Entry 1DFB (X-ray diffraction, 2.70 A resolution); this record covers chains L and H.

== Chain L ==
Protein: IGG1-kappa 3D6 fab (light chain)
From: Homo sapiens
Notes: antibody fragment or engineered binder
Sequence (212 residues; each row starts with the number of its first residue):
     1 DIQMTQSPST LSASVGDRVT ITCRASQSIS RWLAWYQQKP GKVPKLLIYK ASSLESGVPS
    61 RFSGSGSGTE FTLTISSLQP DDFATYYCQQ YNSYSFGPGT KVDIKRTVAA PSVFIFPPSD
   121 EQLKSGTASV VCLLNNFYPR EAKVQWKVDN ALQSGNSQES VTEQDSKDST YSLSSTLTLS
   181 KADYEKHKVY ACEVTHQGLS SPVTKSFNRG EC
Cystine bridges: C23-C88, C132-C192
Differences from the reference sequence: conflict R31 (Pro in 468243), A34 (Pro in 468243), V43 (Ala in 468243), S76 (Thr in 468243), Y87 (Phe in 468243), Q90 (His in 468243), S93 (Pro94 in 468243), Y94 (Trp95 in 468243), S95 (Thr96 in 468243), P98 (Gln99 in 468243), D103 (Glu104 in 468243)

== Chain H ==
Protein: IGG1-kappa 3D6 fab (heavy chain)
From: Homo sapiens
Reference sequence: P01857 (GC1_HUMAN); residues 127-229 here correspond to UniProt positions 1-103 (UniProt number = residue number - 126)
Sequence (229 residues; row label = number of the first residue in the row):
     1 EVQLVESGGG LVQPGRSLRL SCAASGFTFN DYAMHWVRQA PGKGLEWVSG ISWDSSSIGY
    61 ADSVKGRFTI SRDNAKNSLY LQMNSLRAED MALYYCVKGR DYYDSGGYFT VAFDIWGQGT
   121 MVTVSSASTK GPSVFPLAPS SKSTSGGTAA LGCLVKDYFP EPVTVSWNSG ALTSGVHTFP
   181 AVLQSSGLYS LSSVVTVPSS SLGTQTYICN VNHKPSNTKV DKKVEPKSC
Cystine bridges: C22-C96, C153-C209
Curated features (UniProtKB/Swiss-Prot):
  - region: E225 to C229 (Hinge)

== Chain L / chain H interface ==
Disulfides between the chains: C212(L)-C229(H)
Residue-residue contacts (65; chain L residue first):
  Y36(L) with F113(H), hydrogen bond (side chain-backbone)
  Q38(L) with Q39(H), hydrogen bond; L45(H); Y95(H)
  V43(L) with W116(H), hydrophobic; G117(H); Q118(H)
  P44(L) with L45(H), hydrophobic; W116(H), hydrophobic
  L46(L) with A112(H), hydrophobic; F113(H); D114(H)
  Y49(L) with R100(H); V111(H), hydrophobic; A112(H), hydrophobic
  K50(L) with Y103(H)
  E55(L) with R100(H), salt bridge
  Y87(L) with Q39(H); G44(H); L45(H), hydrophobic
  Q89(L) with F113(H)
  Y91(L) with T110(H); V111(H); A112(H); F113(H)
  S93(L) with W47(H)
  Y94(L) with H35(H); W47(H); F113(H), hydrophobic
  F96(L) with V37(H), hydrophobic; L45(H), hydrophobic
  F114(L) with S141(H); S145(H); T148(H); A150(H), hydrophobic
  I115(L) with S141(H), hydrogen bond (backbone-side chain)
  F116(L) with L137(H), hydrophobic; A138(H); S140(H); A150(H), hydrophobic
  S119(L) with P136(H)
  E121(L) with P136(H)
  Q122(L) with F135(H); K156(H), hydrogen bond
  T127(L) with K156(H)
  S129(L) with K156(H), hydrogen bond
  L133(L) with A150(H), hydrophobic; V194(H), hydrophobic
  N135(L) with H177(H); T196(H)
  N136(L) with H177(H)
  Q158(L) with V182(H); L183(H); Q184(H)
  S160(L) with F179(H); P180(H), hydrogen bond (side chain-backbone)
  V161(L) with P180(H)
  T162(L) with F179(H)
  S172(L) with H177(H); F179(H)
  L173(L) with F179(H)
  S174(L) with F179(H)
  T178(L) with K156(H)
  C212(L) with S228(H); C229(H), disulfide
Also at the interface, not in a pair above, chain L (42 interface residues in all): W32, A34, K42, S125, V131, E159, D165, K205
Also at the interface, not in a pair above, chain H (45 interface residues in all): K43, E46, F109, L151, L154, T178, S185, K222

== Summary ==
42 residues of chain L face 45 of chain H across their interface, with 1 disulfide bond, 6 hydrogen bonds and
1 salt bridge. Polar contacts include E55(L)-R100(H), Y36(L)-F113(H) and Q38(L)-Q39(H).
Chain L is IGG1-kappa 3D6 fab (light chain) and chain H is IGG1-kappa 3D6 fab (heavy chain), both from Homo
sapiens; the structure, Structure of a human monoclonal antibody fab fragment against GP41 of human
immunodeficiency virus type I, was determined by X-ray diffraction.
